PDB entry 6NRO | X-ray diffraction, 1.75 A resolution | chains A and E of the 6 polymer chains in the assembly

# Chain A (and E)
Protein: Human parainfluenza virus type 3 fusion glycoprotein N-terminal heptad repeat domain
Notes: chain E of this document is another copy of the same molecule, construct and numbering; everything in this record applies to it too
Reference sequence: A0A1V0E102 (A0A1V0E102_9MONO); residue numbers follow UniProt; this construct covers 139-189
Chain sequence (53 residues; each row starts with the number of its first residue):
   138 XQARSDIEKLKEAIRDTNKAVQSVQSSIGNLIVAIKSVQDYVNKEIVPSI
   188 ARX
Not modelled in the structure: 138-140 (chain E: 138-140, 190)
Modified / non-standard residues: ACE (acetyl group) at position 138; NH2 (amino group) at position 190
Sequence notes: acetylation (138); engineered mutation Ile165 (Val in A0A1V0E102); amidation (190)

# Interface between chain A and chain E
Residue-residue contacts - 21 pairs, chain A then chain E:
  Asp143(A) - Ile144(E)
  Leu147(A) - Ile144(E)  hydrophobic
  Leu147(A) - Leu147(E)  hydrophobic
  Leu147(A) - Lys148(E)
  Leu147(A) - Ile151(E)  hydrophobic
  Ile151(A) - Ile151(E)  hydrophobic
  Thr154(A) - Asn155(E)  hydrogen bond
  Val158(A) - Val158(E)  hydrophobic
  Val161(A) - Val161(E)  hydrophobic
  Val161(A) - Ile165(E)  hydrophobic
  Ser164(A) - Ile165(E)
  Leu168(A) - Leu168(E)  hydrophobic
  Leu168(A) - Ile172(E)  hydrophobic
  Ile172(A) - Ile172(E)  hydrophobic
  Tyr178(A) - Val179(E)  hydrophobic
  Tyr178(A) - Val184(E)
  Ile183(A) - Val179(E)  hydrophobic
  Ile183(A) - Ile183(E)  hydrophobic
  Ile183(A) - Ile187(E)  hydrophobic
  Ser186(A) - Ile187(E)
  Ile187(A) - Ile187(E)  hydrophobic
Also at the interface, not in a pair above, chain A (18 interface residues in all): Ile144, Ala150, Ala157, Ile165, Val175
Also at the interface, not in a pair above, chain E (17 interface residues in all): Thr154, Gln162, Val175

# Summary
The interface between chain A and chain E involves 18 residues on one side and 17 on the other, with 1
hydrogen bond. The hydrogen-bonded pair is Thr154(A)-Asn155(E).
Chain A and chain E are both Human parainfluenza virus type 3 fusion glycoprotein N-terminal heptad repeat
domain; the structure, Human parainfluenza virus type 3 fusion protein N-terminal heptad repeat domain+VIQKI,
was determined by X-ray diffraction (same publication as 6NTX and 6NYX).
